Entry 9N5C (X-ray diffraction, 3.60 A resolution); this record covers chains A and B of the 13 polymer chains in the assembly.

Chain A:
Protein: DNA-directed RNA polymerase II subunit RPB1
From: Saccharomyces cerevisiae S288C
Notes: EC 2.7.7.6
UniProtKB: P04050 (RPB1_YEAST); residue numbers follow UniProt; this construct covers 1-1733
Amino-acid sequence (1733 residues; each row starts with the number of its first residue):
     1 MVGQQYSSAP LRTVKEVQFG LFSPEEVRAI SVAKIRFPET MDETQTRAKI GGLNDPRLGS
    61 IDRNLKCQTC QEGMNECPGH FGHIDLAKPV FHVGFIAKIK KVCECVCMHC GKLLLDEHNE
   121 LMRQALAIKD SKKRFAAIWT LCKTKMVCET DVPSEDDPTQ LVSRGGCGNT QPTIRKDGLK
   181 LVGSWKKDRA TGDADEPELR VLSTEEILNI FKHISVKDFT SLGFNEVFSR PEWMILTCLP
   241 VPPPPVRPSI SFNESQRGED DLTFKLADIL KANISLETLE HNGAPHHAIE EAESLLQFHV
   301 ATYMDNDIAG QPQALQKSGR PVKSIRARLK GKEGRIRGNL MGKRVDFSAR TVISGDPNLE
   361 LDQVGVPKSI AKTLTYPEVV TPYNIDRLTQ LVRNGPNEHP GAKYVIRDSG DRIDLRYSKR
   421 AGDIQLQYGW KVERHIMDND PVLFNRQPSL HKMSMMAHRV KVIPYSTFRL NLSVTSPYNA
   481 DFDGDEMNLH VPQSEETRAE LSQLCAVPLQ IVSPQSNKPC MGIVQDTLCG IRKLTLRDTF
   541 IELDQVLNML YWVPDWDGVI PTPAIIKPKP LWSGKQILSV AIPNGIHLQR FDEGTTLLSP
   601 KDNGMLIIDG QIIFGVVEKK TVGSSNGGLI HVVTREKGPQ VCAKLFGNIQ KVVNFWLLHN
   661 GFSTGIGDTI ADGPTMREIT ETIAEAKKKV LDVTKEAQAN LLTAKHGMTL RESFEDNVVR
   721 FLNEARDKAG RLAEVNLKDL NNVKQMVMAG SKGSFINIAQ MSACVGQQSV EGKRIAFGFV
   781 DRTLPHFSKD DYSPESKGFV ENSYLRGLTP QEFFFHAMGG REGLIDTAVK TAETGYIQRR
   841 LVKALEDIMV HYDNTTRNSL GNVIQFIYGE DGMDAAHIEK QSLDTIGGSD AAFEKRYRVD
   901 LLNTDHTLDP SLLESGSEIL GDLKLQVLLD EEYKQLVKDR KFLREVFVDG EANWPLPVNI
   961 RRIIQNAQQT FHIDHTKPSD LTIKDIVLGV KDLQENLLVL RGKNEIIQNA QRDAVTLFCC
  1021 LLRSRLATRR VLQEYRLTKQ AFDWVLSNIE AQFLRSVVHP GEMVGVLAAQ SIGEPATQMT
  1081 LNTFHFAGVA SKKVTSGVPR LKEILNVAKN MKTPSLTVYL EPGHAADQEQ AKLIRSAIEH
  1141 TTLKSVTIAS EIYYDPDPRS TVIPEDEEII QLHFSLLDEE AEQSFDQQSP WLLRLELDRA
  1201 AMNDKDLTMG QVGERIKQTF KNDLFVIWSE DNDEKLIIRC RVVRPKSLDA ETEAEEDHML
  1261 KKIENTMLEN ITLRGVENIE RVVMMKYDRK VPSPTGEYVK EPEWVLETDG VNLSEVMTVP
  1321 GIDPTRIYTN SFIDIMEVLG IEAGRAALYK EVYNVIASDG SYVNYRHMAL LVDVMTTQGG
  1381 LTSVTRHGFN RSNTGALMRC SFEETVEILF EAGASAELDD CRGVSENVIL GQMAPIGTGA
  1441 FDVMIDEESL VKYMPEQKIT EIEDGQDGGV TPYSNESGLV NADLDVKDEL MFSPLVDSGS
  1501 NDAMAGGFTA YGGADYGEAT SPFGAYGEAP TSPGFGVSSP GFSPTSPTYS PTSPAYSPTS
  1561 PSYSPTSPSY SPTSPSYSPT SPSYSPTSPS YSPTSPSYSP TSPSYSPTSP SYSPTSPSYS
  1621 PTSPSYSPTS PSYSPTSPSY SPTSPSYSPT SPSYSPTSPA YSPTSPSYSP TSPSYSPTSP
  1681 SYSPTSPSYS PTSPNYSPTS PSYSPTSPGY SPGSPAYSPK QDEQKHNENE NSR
Not modelled in the structure: 1-2, 154-160, 187-198, 250-256, 1082-1091, 1177-1186, 1244-1256, 1447-1733
Cystine bridges: Cys-105/Cys-142
Bound ions: Zn2+ site 1: Cys-67, Cys-70, Cys-77; Zn2+ site 2: Cys-107, Cys-110, Lys-112; Mg2+: Asp-481, Asp-483, Asp-485 (shared with 1 residue of chain R)
Small-molecule neighbours: CMPcPP (2TM; 5'-O-[(S)-hydroxy{[(S)-hydroxy(phosphonooxy)phosphoryl]methyl}phosphoryl]cytidine): Arg-446, Asn-479, Asp-481
Swiss-Prot annotation at these positions:
  - region: Pro-248 to Asp-260 (Lid loop), Asn-306 to Lys-323 (Rudder loop), Pro-810 to Glu-822 (Bridging helix)
  - binding site (Zn(2+)): Cys-67, Cys-70, Cys-77, His-80, Cys-107, Cys-110, Cys-148, Cys-167
  - binding site (Mg(2+)): Asp-481, Asp-483, Asp-485
  - modified residue: Thr-1471 (Phosphothreonine)
  - cross-link (Glycyl lysine isopeptide (Lys-Gly)): Lys-695 (interchain with G-Cter in ubiquitin), Lys-1246 (interchain with G-Cter in ubiquitin), Lys-1350 (interchain with G-Cter in ubiquitin)
  - natural variant: Ser-1653 to Pro-1659 (deletion: In strain: A364A)
  - mutagenesis: Lys-1246 (K1246R: Impairs ubiquitination during transcription stress)

Chain B:
Protein: DNA-directed RNA polymerase II subunit RPB2
From: Saccharomyces cerevisiae S288C
Notes: EC 2.7.7.6
UniProtKB: P08518 (RPB2_YEAST); residues 1-1224 here = UniProt positions 1-1224
Amino-acid sequence (1224 residues; row label = number of the first residue in the row):
     1 MSDLANSEKY YDEDPYGFED ESAPITAEDS WAVISAFFRE KGLVSQQLDS FNQFVDYTLQ
    61 DIICEDSTLI LEQLAQHTTE SDNISRKYEI SFGKIYVTKP MVNESDGVTH ALYPQEARLR
   121 NLTYSSGLFV DVKKRTYEAI DVPGRELKYE LIAEESEDDS ESGKVFIGRL PIMLRSKNCY
   181 LSEATESDLY KLKECPFDMG GYFIINGSEK VLIAQERSAG NIVQVFKKAA PSPISHVAEI
   241 RSALEKGSRF ISTLQVKLYG REGSSARTIK ATLPYIKQDI PIVIIFRALG IIPDGEILEH
   301 ICYDVNDWQM LEMLKPCVED GFVIQDRETA LDFIGRRGTA LGIKKEKRIQ YAKDILQKEF
   361 LPHITQLEGF ESRKAFFLGY MINRLLLCAL DRKDQDDRDH FGKKRLDLAG PLLAQLFKTL
   421 FKKLTKDIFR YMQRTVEEAH DFNMKLAINA KTITSGLKYA LATGNWGEQK KAMSSRAGVS
   481 QVLNRYTYSS TLSHLRRTNT PIGRDGKLAK PRQLHNTHWG LVCPAETPEG QACGLVKNLS
   541 LMSCISVGTD PMPIITFLSE WGMEPLEDYV PHQSPDATRV FVNGVWHGVH RNPARLMETL
   601 RTLRRKGDIN PEVSMIRDIR EKELKIFTDA GRVYRPLFIV EDDESLGHKE LKVRKGHIAK
   661 LMATEYQDIE GGFEDVEEYT WSSLLNEGLV EYIDAEEEES ILIAMQPEDL EPAEANEEND
   721 LDVDPAKRIR VSHHATTFTH CEIHPSMILG VAASIIPFPD HNQSPRNTYQ SAMGKQAMGV
   781 FLTNYNVRMD TMANILYYPQ KPLGTTRAME YLKFRELPAG QNAIVAIACY SGYNQEDSMI
   841 MNQSSIDRGL FRSLFFRSYM DQEKKYGMSI TETFEKPQRT NTLRMKHGTY DKLDDDGLIA
   901 PGVRVSGEDV IIGKTTPISP DEEELGQRTA YHSKRDASTP LRSTENGIVD QVLVTTNQDG
   961 LKFVKVRVRT TKIPQIGDKF ASRHGQKGTI GITYRREDMP FTAEGIVPDL IINPHAIPSR
  1021 MTVAHLIECL LSKVAALSGN EGDASPFTDI TVEGISKLLR EHGYQSRGFE VMYNGHTGKK
  1081 LMAQIFFGPT YYQRLRHMVD DKIHARARGP MQVLTRQPVE GRSRDGGLRF GEMERDCMIA
  1141 HGAASFLKER LMEASDAFRV HICGICGLMT VIAKLNHNQF ECKGCDNKID IYQIHIPYAA
  1201 KLLFQELMAM NITPRLYTDR SRDF
Not modelled in the structure: 1-19, 74-85, 139-161, 338-344, 439-445, 503-508, 644-646, 669-675, 715-720, 920-929, 1222-1224
Bound ions: Zn2+: Cys-1163, Cys-1166, Cys-1182

How chain A and chain B interact:
Pairs across the interface - 395 pairs, chain A then chain B:
  Gln-4(A) with Arg-1159(B), hydrogen bond
  Gln-5(A) with Arg-1159(B), hydrogen bond (backbone-side chain); Leu-1175(B); Asn-1176(B)
  Ser-7(A) with Arg-1159(B); His-1161(B), hydrogen bond; Gln-1193(B), hydrogen bond
  Ser-8(A) with Asn-1178(B), hydrogen bond; Phe-1180(B)
  Ala-9(A) with Ile-1191(B); Gln-1193(B), hydrogen bond (backbone-side chain)
  Pro-10(A) with Ile-1191(B); Tyr-1192(B); Gln-1193(B), hydrogen bond (backbone-backbone)
  Leu-11(A) with Gln-1193(B)
  Arg-12(A) with Tyr-1192(B); Gln-1193(B), hydrogen bond (backbone-backbone); Ile-1194(B); Thr-1218(B)
  Thr-13(A) with Thr-1218(B), hydrogen bond (backbone-side chain)
  Val-14(A) with Leu-1216(B), hydrophobic; Tyr-1217(B); Thr-1218(B)
  Lys-15(A) with Tyr-1217(B), hydrogen bond (backbone-backbone); Thr-1218(B); Arg-1220(B)
  Glu-16(A) with Arg-1215(B); Leu-1216(B); Tyr-1217(B), hydrogen bond (backbone-backbone); Asp-1219(B); Arg-1220(B); Ser-1221(B), hydrogen bond (side chain-backbone)
  Val-17(A) with Arg-1215(B)
  Gln-18(A) with Thr-1213(B); Pro-1214(B); Arg-1215(B), hydrogen bond (backbone-backbone)
  Phe-19(A) with Thr-1213(B); Pro-1214(B), hydrophobic
  Gly-20(A) with Ile-1212(B); Thr-1213(B), hydrogen bond (backbone-side chain); Arg-1215(B)
  Leu-21(A) with Asn-1211(B)
  Phe-22(A) with Leu-1168(B), hydrophobic; Asn-1211(B), hydrogen bond (backbone-backbone); Thr-1213(B)
  Ala-29(A) with Lys-1183(B)
  Ile-30(A) with Cys-1166(B), hydrophobic; Thr-1170(B); Lys-1183(B)
  Ser-31(A) with Lys-1183(B)
  Gln-68(A) with Ile-1172(B)
  Thr-69(A) with Lys-1174(B)
  Cys-70(A) with Ala-1173(B)
  Gln-71(A) with Lys-1174(B); Leu-1175(B), hydrogen bond (side chain-backbone); Asn-1176(B), hydrogen bond; His-1177(B), hydrogen bond
  Glu-72(A) with Leu-1175(B)
  Asn-75(A) with Arg-1116(B), hydrogen bond (backbone-side chain); Phe-1158(B)
  Glu-76(A) with Phe-1158(B); Arg-1159(B), salt bridge; Leu-1175(B)
  Cys-77(A) with Lys-1201(B)
  Pro-78(A) with Lys-1201(B), hydrogen bond (backbone-side chain); Gln-1205(B), hydrogen bond (backbone-side chain)
  His-80(A) with Ile-1172(B)
  Phe-81(A) with Gln-1205(B); Met-1208(B), hydrophobic; Ala-1209(B)
  His-92(A) with Met-1210(B), hydrogen bond (side chain-backbone)
  Phe-95(A) with Ile-1212(B), hydrophobic
  Phe-228(A) with Arg-1215(B)
  Leu-236(A) with Asn-1211(B)
  Leu-239(A) with Ala-1209(B)
  Pro-240(A) with Met-1208(B); Ala-1209(B)
  Pro-243(A) with Gln-1205(B)
  Pro-245(A) with Leu-1114(B); Tyr-1198(B); Lys-1201(B)
  Val-246(A) with Leu-1114(B); Gln-1205(B)
  Pro-248(A) with Leu-1114(B)
  Met-304(A) with Met-1210(B)
  Ile-325(A) with Glu-1206(B); Met-1210(B), hydrophobic
  Arg-326(A) with Met-1210(B)
  Arg-328(A) with Leu-1114(B); Glu-1206(B)
  Leu-329(A) with Leu-1203(B), hydrophobic; Glu-1206(B); Leu-1207(B), hydrophobic
  Arg-335(A) with Leu-1202(B); Glu-1206(B), salt bridge
  Ile-336(A) with Leu-1203(B), hydrophobic
  Arg-337(A) with Arg-1129(B); Glu-1132(B), salt bridge
  Gly-338(A) with Arg-1129(B), hydrogen bond (backbone-side chain)
  Asn-339(A) with Thr-1115(B); Gln-1117(B); Ala-1199(B)
  Leu-340(A) with Leu-1151(B); Ala-1199(B), hydrophobic; Ala-1200(B), hydrophobic
  Met-341(A) with Glu-1132(B); Arg-1135(B)
  Gly-342(A) with Arg-1129(B), hydrogen bond (backbone-side chain); Phe-1130(B)
  Lys-343(A) with Gln-1117(B); Arg-1129(B); Phe-1130(B), hydrogen bond (backbone-backbone); Leu-1151(B), hydrogen bond (side chain-backbone); Ser-1155(B); Asp-1156(B), salt bridge; Pro-1197(B)
  Arg-344(A) with Gln-1117(B); Pro-1118(B); Glu-1120(B), salt bridge; Gly-1127(B); Leu-1128(B); Arg-1129(B); Ser-1155(B), hydrogen bond (backbone-side chain)
  Val-345(A) with Leu-1128(B), hydrogen bond (backbone-backbone); Arg-1150(B); Ala-1154(B)
  Asp-346(A) with Arg-1106(B), salt bridge; Ala-1107(B); Arg-1108(B); Gly-1109(B); Met-1111(B); Arg-1150(B), hydrogen bond (backbone-side chain); Ala-1154(B), hydrogen bond (backbone-backbone)
  Phe-347(A) with Ala-1107(B), hydrogen bond (backbone-backbone); Arg-1150(B)
  Ser-348(A) with Ala-1105(B); Arg-1106(B), hydrogen bond (backbone-backbone); Leu-1128(B)
  Ala-349(A) with His-1104(B); Leu-1128(B)
  Arg-350(A) with Lys-1102(B); Ile-1103(B); His-1104(B), hydrogen bond (backbone-backbone); Leu-1128(B)
  Thr-351(A) with Ile-1103(B)
  Val-352(A) with Gly-977(B); Val-1099(B), hydrophobic
  Gly-355(A) with Tyr-833(B)
  Asp-356(A) with Tyr-833(B), hydrogen bond
  Pro-357(A) with Ser-831(B); Tyr-833(B)
  Asn-358(A) with Tyr-833(B), hydrogen bond
  Ile-370(A) with Ala-1105(B), hydrophobic
  Thr-373(A) with Ala-1105(B); Ala-1107(B)
  Lys-403(A) with Ala-1107(B)
  Arg-412(A) with Arg-1108(B)
  Glu-433(A) with Arg-1108(B), salt bridge
  Leu-443(A) with Met-1138(B), hydrophobic; Phe-1146(B), hydrophobic
  Asn-445(A) with Glu-1134(B)
  Gln-447(A) with Glu-1134(B)
  Ser-449(A) with Met-1133(B), hydrogen bond (backbone-side chain); Glu-1134(B), hydrogen bond; Cys-1137(B), hydrogen bond (backbone-side chain)
  His-451(A) with Cys-1137(B), hydrogen bond (backbone-side chain)
  Lys-452(A) with Cys-1137(B); Ala-1140(B), hydrogen bond (side chain-backbone); His-1141(B), hydrogen bond (backbone-side chain)
  Met-455(A) with Phe-1130(B), hydrophobic; Glu-1134(B); Cys-1137(B), hydrophobic; Met-1138(B), hydrophobic; His-1141(B), hydrogen bond (backbone-side chain)
  Tyr-465(A) with Ile-976(B), hydrophobic
  Ser-466(A) with Gln-975(B), hydrogen bond; Asp-1100(B), hydrogen bond; Ile-1103(B)
  Thr-467(A) with Ile-976(B); Gly-977(B)
  Arg-469(A) with Tyr-833(B); Ile-976(B); Gly-991(B), hydrogen bond (side chain-backbone)
  Leu-472(A) with Gln-835(B)
  Thr-475(A) with Glu-836(B), hydrogen bond
  Asp-481(A) with Glu-836(B); Asp-837(B)
  Phe-482(A) with Gln-835(B); Glu-836(B), hydrogen bond (backbone-backbone); Asp-837(B); Ser-838(B); Thr-989(B), hydrogen bond (backbone-side chain)
  Asp-483(A) with Glu-836(B); Asp-837(B); Lys-979(B); Lys-987(B); Gly-988(B); Thr-989(B), hydrogen bond (backbone-backbone)
  Glu-486(A) with Lys-1102(B)
  Asn-488(A) with Leu-1128(B)
  His-490(A) with Arg-1150(B), hydrogen bond
  Val-491(A) with Arg-1150(B), hydrogen bond (backbone-side chain)
  Pro-492(A) with Glu-1149(B)
  Gln-493(A) with Glu-1149(B), hydrogen bond (backbone-side chain)
  Ser-494(A) with Glu-1149(B), hydrogen bond
  Glu-496(A) with Ser-1145(B)
  Thr-497(A) with Phe-1146(B); Glu-1149(B), hydrogen bond
  Glu-500(A) with Ala-1143(B); Ala-1144(B); Ser-1145(B), hydrogen bond; Phe-1146(B), hydrogen bond (side chain-backbone)
  Leu-501(A) with Phe-1146(B), hydrophobic
  Cys-505(A) with Met-1138(B), hydrophobic; His-1141(B)
  Gln-510(A) with His-1141(B), hydrogen bond
  Val-524(A) with Gln-835(B)
  Gln-525(A) with Gln-835(B); Glu-836(B), hydrogen bond; His-1015(B), hydrogen bond (backbone-side chain)
  Asp-526(A) with Cys-829(B), hydrogen bond; Gly-832(B); Gln-835(B); Asn-1013(B), hydrogen bond; His-1015(B), salt bridge
  Cys-529(A) with His-1015(B)
  Gln-545(A) with Lys-1079(B)
  Leu-658(A) with Tyr-830(B), hydrophobic; Ser-831(B); Asn-1074(B); Leu-1081(B)
  His-659(A) with Asn-1074(B), hydrogen bond; Thr-1077(B), hydrogen bond; Leu-1081(B)
  Asn-660(A) with Leu-1081(B); Met-1082(B), hydrogen bond (backbone-backbone); Ala-1083(B), hydrogen bond (backbone-backbone)
  Gly-661(A) with Leu-1081(B); Ala-1083(B)
  Phe-662(A) with Ile-827(B); Ala-828(B); Cys-829(B), hydrophobic; His-1015(B); Ala-1083(B); Ile-1085(B)
  Ser-663(A) with Ile-827(B), hydrogen bond (side chain-backbone); Pro-1014(B); Phe-1069(B); Gln-1084(B); Ile-1085(B); Phe-1086(B), hydrogen bond (side chain-backbone)
  Thr-664(A) with Ile-827(B); Pro-1014(B); Phe-1069(B); Phe-1086(B)
  Gly-665(A) with Leu-1026(B); Phe-1069(B)
  Ile-666(A) with Leu-1026(B), hydrophobic; Val-1052(B), hydrophobic; Arg-1067(B)
  Gly-667(A) with Arg-1067(B)
  Asp-668(A) with Phe-1069(B)
  Ile-670(A) with Glu-1053(B); Arg-1067(B)
  Met-746(A) with Pro-1014(B); His-1015(B), hydrogen bond; Pro-1018(B), hydrophobic
  Ser-751(A) with His-1015(B)
  Lys-752(A) with His-1015(B); Ser-1019(B)
  Asn-757(A) with Pro-1018(B); Met-1021(B)
  Gln-760(A) with Met-1021(B)
  Met-761(A) with Pro-1018(B); Met-1021(B), hydrophobic
  Glu-771(A) with Lys-510(B), salt bridge
  Ala-776(A) with Asn-516(B), hydrogen bond (backbone-side chain)
  Gly-778(A) with His-515(B); Asn-516(B), hydrogen bond (backbone-side chain)
  Phe-779(A) with Asn-516(B); Thr-517(B); Glu-698(B); Glu-699(B)
  Val-780(A) with Glu-699(B), hydrogen bond (backbone-side chain)
  Arg-782(A) with Glu-698(B), hydrogen bond (side chain-backbone); Glu-699(B), hydrogen bond (side chain-backbone); Ile-701(B), hydrogen bond (side chain-backbone); Leu-702(B)
  Thr-783(A) with Asn-516(B), hydrogen bond (backbone-side chain)
  Leu-784(A) with Asn-516(B)
  Pro-785(A) with Leu-702(B); Ile-703(B), hydrophobic
  His-786(A) with Trp-519(B), hydrogen bond; Leu-702(B); Ile-703(B), hydrogen bond (side chain-backbone); Ala-704(B); Met-705(B), hydrogen bond; His-733(B); Phe-738(B); Glu-742(B), salt bridge
  Phe-787(A) with Leu-702(B)
  Glu-795(A) with Val-731(B)
  Glu-801(A) with Ile-729(B)
  Asn-802(A) with Arg-728(B); Ile-729(B), hydrogen bond (side chain-backbone)
  Tyr-804(A) with His-761(B); Asn-762(B); Gln-763(B); Met-1021(B), hydrophobic; Val-1023(B), hydrophobic
  Leu-805(A) with His-761(B), hydrogen bond (backbone-side chain); Val-1052(B), hydrophobic
  Arg-806(A) with Pro-725(B), hydrogen bond (side chain-backbone); Ala-726(B), hydrogen bond (side chain-backbone); Lys-727(B), hydrogen bond (side chain-backbone); Arg-728(B); Ile-729(B)
  Gly-807(A) with Arg-728(B); Asp-760(B); His-761(B)
  Leu-808(A) with Arg-728(B), hydrogen bond (backbone-side chain); Asp-760(B), hydrogen bond (backbone-backbone); Phe-1047(B)
  Thr-809(A) with Ile-729(B); Arg-730(B)
  Pro-810(A) with Trp-519(B); Met-705(B), hydrophobic; Arg-730(B); Pro-745(B), hydrophobic; Phe-1047(B), hydrophobic
  Gln-811(A) with Met-705(B)
  Phe-813(A) with Pro-524(B), hydrophobic; Leu-749(B), hydrophobic; Ser-764(B); Asn-767(B); Phe-1047(B), hydrophobic
  Phe-814(A) with Leu-514(B), hydrophobic; His-515(B); Trp-519(B), hydrophobic
  His-816(A) with Gln-763(B); Ser-764(B)
  Ala-817(A) with Leu-514(B), hydrophobic; Pro-524(B), hydrophobic; Ser-764(B)
  Met-818(A) with Leu-514(B)
  Gly-820(A) with Pro-765(B)
  Arg-821(A) with Arg-512(B); Leu-514(B); Pro-524(B), hydrogen bond (side chain-backbone); Ala-525(B); Thr-527(B)
  Glu-822(A) with Gln-513(B)
  Leu-824(A) with Cys-533(B), hydrophobic; Thr-768(B)
  Ile-825(A) with Arg-512(B); Cys-533(B)
  Ala-828(A) with Gly-530(B)
  Val-842(A) with Asp-1136(B)
  Lys-843(A) with Arg-1135(B)
  Glu-846(A) with Arg-1135(B), salt bridge
  Glu-1062(A) with Ala-1140(B)
  Met-1063(A) with Ile-1139(B)
  Val-1066(A) with Asp-1136(B)
  Gln-1070(A) with Asp-1136(B), hydrogen bond (side chain-backbone); Cys-1137(B); Ala-1140(B)
  Lys-1261(A) with Glu-312(B), salt bridge
  Asn-1265(A) with Gly-263(B); Ser-264(B); Ser-265(B)
  Glu-1269(A) with Glu-262(B); Gly-263(B)
  Leu-1409(A) with Leu-1207(B), hydrophobic
  Gly-1413(A) with Ile-1212(B)
  Asp-1420(A) with Arg-1220(B), hydrogen bond (backbone-side chain)
  Ser-1425(A) with Arg-1135(B)
  Val-1428(A) with Leu-1151(B), hydrophobic
  Ile-1429(A) with Pro-1197(B); Ala-1200(B)
  Leu-1430(A) with Ile-1196(B); Pro-1197(B)
  Gly-1431(A) with Lys-1148(B); Met-1152(B); Pro-1197(B)
  Met-1433(A) with Ala-1144(B), hydrophobic; Ser-1145(B), hydrogen bond; Lys-1148(B)
  Ala-1434(A) with Ala-1144(B)
  Ile-1436(A) with Ile-1139(B); Gly-1142(B); Ala-1144(B)
  Thr-1438(A) with Gly-1142(B), hydrogen bond (side chain-backbone); Ala-1144(B); Ser-1145(B)
  Gly-1439(A) with Ala-1144(B)
Other interface residues (no listed pair), chain A (207 interface residues in all): Tyr-6, Arg-47, Met-74, Gly-79, Trp-233, Tyr-303, Ile-353, Ser-354, Leu-374, Pro-448, Leu-450, Ala-480, Gly-484, Leu-504, Asn-654, Leu-657, Asn-742, Gly-753, Ile-775, Ser-788, Lys-789, Val-829, Gln-838, Leu-1067, Gln-1432
Other interface residues (no listed pair), chain B (202 interface residues in all): His-400, His-518, Cys-523, Gly-534, Asp-618, Arg-635, Ser-700, Ala-735, Ile-748, Pro-759, Tyr-769, Asn-834, Ser-919, Thr-993, Ile-1017, Arg-1020, Ile-1027, Leu-1030, Ser-1056, His-1076, Lys-1080, Gly-1131, Leu-1147, Glu-1153, Val-1160, Ile-1162, Gly-1184, His-1195

Summary:
207 residues of chain A and 202 residues of chain B are in contact; the contacts include 90 hydrogen bonds and
12 salt bridges. Polar contacts include Glu-76(A)/Arg-1159(B), Arg-335(A)/Glu-1206(B) and
Arg-337(A)/Glu-1132(B). Ligands of chain A: CMPcPP.
Here chain A is DNA-directed RNA polymerase II subunit RPB1 and chain B is DNA-directed RNA polymerase II
subunit RPB2, both from Saccharomyces cerevisiae S288C. Entry 9N5C (RNA polymerase II elongation complex with
8-oxoG at +1 site, CMPCPP-bound) was determined by X-ray diffraction (same publication as 9N5B, 9N5D, 9N5E,
9N5F and 9N5G).
